PDB entry 4H58 | X-ray diffraction, 3.10 A resolution | chain A

Chain A:
Protein: Serine/threonine-protein kinase B-raf
Organism: Homo sapiens
Notes: EC 2.7.11.1; fragment: protein kinase domain
UniProt: P15056 (BRAF_HUMAN); residues 447-721 here correspond to UniProt positions 448-722 (UniProt number = residue number + 1)
Sequence (275 residues; row label = number of the first residue in the row):
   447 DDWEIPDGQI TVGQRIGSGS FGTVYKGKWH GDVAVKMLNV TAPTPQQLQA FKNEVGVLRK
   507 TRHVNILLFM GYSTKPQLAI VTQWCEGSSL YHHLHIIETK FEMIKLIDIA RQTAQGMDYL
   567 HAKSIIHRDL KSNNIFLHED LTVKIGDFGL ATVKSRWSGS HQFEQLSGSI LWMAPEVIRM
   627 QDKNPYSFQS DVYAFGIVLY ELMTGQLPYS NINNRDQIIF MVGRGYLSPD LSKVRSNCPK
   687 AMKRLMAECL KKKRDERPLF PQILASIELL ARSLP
Not modelled in the structure: 601-612
Curated features (UniProtKB/Swiss-Prot):
  - active site: Asp575 (Proton acceptor)
  - binding site (ATP): Ile462 to Val470, Lys482
  - modified residue: Arg670 (Omega-N-methylarginine)
  - cross-link: Lys577 (Glycyl lysine isopeptide (Lys-Gly) (interchain with G-Cter in ubiquitin))
Residues lining bound ligands: 10Z (N-(4-{[(2-methoxyethyl)amino]methyl}phenyl)-6-(pyridin-4-yl)quinazolin-2-amine): Ile462, Val470, Ala480, Lys482, Leu513, Thr528, Gln529, Trp530, Cys531, Ser534, His538, Phe582, Asp593

Summary:
Ligands of chain A: compound 10Z. UniProt lists active-site residue Asp575 and 10 ATP-binding residues.
Chain A is Serine/threonine-protein kinase B-raf (Homo sapiens); the structure, BRAF in complex with compound
3, was determined by X-ray diffraction together with 4BB4 from the same study.
